Entry 7WGB (electron microscopy, 3.50 A resolution); this record covers chains A and B of the 5 polymer chains in the assembly.

[Chain A]
Name: Spike glycoprotein
From: Severe acute respiratory syndrome coronavirus 2
UniProt: P0DTC2 (SPIKE_SARS2); aligned to UniProt positions 1-1273 over residues 1-1273
Chain sequence (1270 residues; numbered 1 to 1273 plus 10 insertion-coded residues; 13 numbers in that range are skipped by the numbering (no residue carries them; nothing is unmodelled there); the number before each row is that of its first residue; a row labelled like 245A-245J holds insertion residues (245A, then the next letters in order)):
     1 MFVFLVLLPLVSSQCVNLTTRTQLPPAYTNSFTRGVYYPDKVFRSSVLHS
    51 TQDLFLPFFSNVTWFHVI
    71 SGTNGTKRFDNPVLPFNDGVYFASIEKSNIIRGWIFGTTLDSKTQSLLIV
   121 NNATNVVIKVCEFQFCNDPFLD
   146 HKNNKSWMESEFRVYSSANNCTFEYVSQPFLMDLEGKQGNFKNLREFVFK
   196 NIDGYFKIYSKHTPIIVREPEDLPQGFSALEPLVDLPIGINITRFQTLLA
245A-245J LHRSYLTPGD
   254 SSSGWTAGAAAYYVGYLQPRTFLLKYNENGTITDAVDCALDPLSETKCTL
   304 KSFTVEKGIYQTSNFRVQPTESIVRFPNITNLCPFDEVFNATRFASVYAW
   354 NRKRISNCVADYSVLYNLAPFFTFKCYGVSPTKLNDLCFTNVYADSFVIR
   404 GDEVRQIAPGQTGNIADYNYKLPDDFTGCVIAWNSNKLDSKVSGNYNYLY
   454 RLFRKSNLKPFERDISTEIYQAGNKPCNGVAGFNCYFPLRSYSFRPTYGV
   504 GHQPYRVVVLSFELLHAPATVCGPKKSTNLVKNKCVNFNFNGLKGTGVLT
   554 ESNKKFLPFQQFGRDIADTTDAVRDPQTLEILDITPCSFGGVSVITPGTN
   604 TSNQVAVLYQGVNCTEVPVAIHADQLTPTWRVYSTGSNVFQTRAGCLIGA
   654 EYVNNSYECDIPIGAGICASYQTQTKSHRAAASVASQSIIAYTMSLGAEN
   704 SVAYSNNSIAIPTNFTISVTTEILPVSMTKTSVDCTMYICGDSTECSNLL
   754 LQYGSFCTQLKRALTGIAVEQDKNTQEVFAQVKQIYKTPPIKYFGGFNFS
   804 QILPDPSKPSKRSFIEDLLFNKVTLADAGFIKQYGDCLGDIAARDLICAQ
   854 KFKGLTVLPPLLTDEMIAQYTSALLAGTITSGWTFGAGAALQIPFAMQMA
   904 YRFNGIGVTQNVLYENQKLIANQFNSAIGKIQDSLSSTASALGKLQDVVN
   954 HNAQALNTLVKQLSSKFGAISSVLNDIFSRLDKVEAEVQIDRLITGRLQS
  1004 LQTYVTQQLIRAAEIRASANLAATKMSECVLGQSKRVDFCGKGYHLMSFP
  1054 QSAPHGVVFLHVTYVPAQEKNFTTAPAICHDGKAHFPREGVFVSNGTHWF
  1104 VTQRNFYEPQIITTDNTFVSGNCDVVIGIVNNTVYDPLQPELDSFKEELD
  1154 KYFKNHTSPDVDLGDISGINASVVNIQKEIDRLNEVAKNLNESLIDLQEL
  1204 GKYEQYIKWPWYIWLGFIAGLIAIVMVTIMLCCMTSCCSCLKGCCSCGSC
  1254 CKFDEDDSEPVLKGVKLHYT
Not modelled in the structure: 1-13, 71-76, 245A-245J, 677-688, 829-848, 1163-1273
Cystine bridges: Cys15-Cys136, Cys131-Cys166, Cys291-Cys301, Cys336-Cys361, Cys379-Cys432, Cys391-Cys525, Cys480-Cys488, Cys617-Cys649, Cys662-Cys671, Cys738-Cys760, Cys743-Cys749, Cys1032-Cys1043, Cys1082-Cys1126
Covalent attachments: N-acetylglucosamine (NAG) linked to Asn331, Asn343, Asn603, Asn616, Asn709, Asn717, Asn801, Asn1074, Asn1098, Asn1134
Construct notes: variant Val67 (Ala in P0DTC2), Ile95 (Thr in P0DTC2), Asp142 (Gly in P0DTC2), Asp339 (Gly in P0DTC2), Leu371 (Ser in P0DTC2), Pro373 (Ser in P0DTC2), Phe375 (Ser in P0DTC2), Asn417 (Lys in P0DTC2), Lys440 (Asn in P0DTC2), Ser446 (Gly in P0DTC2), Asn477 (Ser in P0DTC2), Lys478 (Thr in P0DTC2), Ala484 (Glu in P0DTC2), Arg493 (Gln in P0DTC2), Ser496 (Gly in P0DTC2), Arg498 (Gln in P0DTC2), Tyr501 (Asn in P0DTC2), His505 (Tyr in P0DTC2), Lys547 (Thr in P0DTC2), Gly614 (Asp in P0DTC2), Tyr655 (His in P0DTC2), Lys679 (Asn in P0DTC2), His681 (Pro in P0DTC2), Ala683 (Arg in P0DTC2), Ala685 (Arg in P0DTC2), Lys764 (Asn in P0DTC2), Tyr796 (Asp in P0DTC2), Lys856 (Asn in P0DTC2), His954 (Gln in P0DTC2), Lys969 (Asn in P0DTC2), Phe981 (Leu in P0DTC2); insertion (211-212); conflict Arg213 (Asn211 in P0DTC2), Glu214 (Leu212 in P0DTC2), Pro215 (Val213 in P0DTC2), Glu216 (Arg214 in P0DTC2)
Residues lining bound ligands:
  - N-acetylglucosamine (NAG; 2-acetamido-2-deoxy-beta-D-glucopyranose), molecule 1: Cys15, Asn17, Asn137
  - N-acetylglucosamine (NAG), molecule 2: Val16, Ser254, Ser255, Ser256

[Chain B]
Name: Spike glycoprotein
From: Severe acute respiratory syndrome coronavirus 2
UniProt: P0DTC2 (SPIKE_SARS2); aligned to UniProt positions 1-1273 over residues 1-1273
Chain sequence (1270 residues; numbered 1 to 1273; 3 numbers in that range are skipped by the numbering (no residue carries them; nothing is unmodelled there); the number before each row is that of its first residue):
     1 MFVFLVLLPLVSSQCVNLTTRTQLPPAYTNSFTRGVYYPDKVFRSSVLHS
    51 TQDLFLPFFSNVTWFHVI
    71 SGTNGTKRFDNPVLPFNDGVYFASIEKSNIIRGWIFGTTLDSKTQSLLIV
   121 NNATNVVIKVCEFQFCNDPFLDHKNNKSWMESEFRVYSSANNCTFEYVSQ
   171 PFLMDLEGKQGNFKNLREFVFKNIDGYFKIYSKHTPIIVREPEDLPQGFS
   221 ALEPLVDLPIGINITRFQTLLA
   244 LHRSYLTPGDSSSGWTAGAAAYYVGYLQPRTFLLKYNENGTITDAVDCAL
   294 DPLSETKCTLKSFTVEKGIYQTSNFRVQPTESIVRFPNITNLCPFDEVFN
   344 ATRFASVYAWNRKRISNCVADYSVLYNLAPFFTFKCYGVSPTKLNDLCFT
   394 NVYADSFVIRGDEVRQIAPGQTGNIADYNYKLPDDFTGCVIAWNSNKLDS
   444 KVSGNYNYLYRLFRKSNLKPFERDISTEIYQAGNKPCNGVAGFNCYFPLR
   494 SYSFRPTYGVGHQPYRVVVLSFELLHAPATVCGPKKSTNLVKNKCVNFNF
   544 NGLKGTGVLTESNKKFLPFQQFGRDIADTTDAVRDPQTLEILDITPCSFG
   594 GVSVITPGTNTSNQVAVLYQGVNCTEVPVAIHADQLTPTWRVYSTGSNVF
   644 QTRAGCLIGAEYVNNSYECDIPIGAGICASYQTQTKSHRAAASVASQSII
   694 AYTMSLGAENSVAYSNNSIAIPTNFTISVTTEILPVSMTKTSVDCTMYIC
   744 GDSTECSNLLLQYGSFCTQLKRALTGIAVEQDKNTQEVFAQVKQIYKTPP
   794 IKYFGGFNFSQILPDPSKPSKRSFIEDLLFNKVTLADAGFIKQYGDCLGD
   844 IAARDLICAQKFKGLTVLPPLLTDEMIAQYTSALLAGTITSGWTFGAGAA
   894 LQIPFAMQMAYRFNGIGVTQNVLYENQKLIANQFNSAIGKIQDSLSSTAS
   944 ALGKLQDVVNHNAQALNTLVKQLSSKFGAISSVLNDIFSRLDKVEAEVQI
   994 DRLITGRLQSLQTYVTQQLIRAAEIRASANLAATKMSECVLGQSKRVDFC
  1044 GKGYHLMSFPQSAPHGVVFLHVTYVPAQEKNFTTAPAICHDGKAHFPREG
  1094 VFVSNGTHWFVTQRNFYEPQIITTDNTFVSGNCDVVIGIVNNTVYDPLQP
  1144 ELDSFKEELDKYFKNHTSPDVDLGDISGINASVVNIQKEIDRLNEVAKNL
  1194 NESLIDLQELGKYEQYIKWPWYIWLGFIAGLIAIVMVTIMLCCMTSCCSC
  1244 LKGCCSCGSCCKFDEDDSEPVLKGVKLHYT
Not modelled in the structure: 1-13, 71-76, 244-253, 677-688, 829-848, 1163-1273
Cystine bridges: Cys15-Cys136, Cys131-Cys163, Cys291-Cys301, Cys336-Cys361, Cys379-Cys432, Cys391-Cys525, Cys480-Cys488, Cys617-Cys649, Cys662-Cys671, Cys738-Cys760, Cys743-Cys749, Cys1032-Cys1043, Cys1082-Cys1126
Covalent attachments: N-acetylglucosamine (NAG) linked to Asn61, Asn122, Asn145, Asn331, Asn603, Asn616, Asn657, Asn709, Asn717, Asn801, Asn1098, Asn1134
Construct notes: variant Val67 (Ala in P0DTC2), Ile95 (Thr in P0DTC2), Asp142 (Gly in P0DTC2), Asp339 (Gly in P0DTC2), Leu371 (Ser in P0DTC2), Pro373 (Ser in P0DTC2), Phe375 (Ser in P0DTC2), Asn417 (Lys in P0DTC2), Lys440 (Asn in P0DTC2), Ser446 (Gly in P0DTC2), Asn477 (Ser in P0DTC2), Lys478 (Thr in P0DTC2), Ala484 (Glu in P0DTC2), Arg493 (Gln in P0DTC2), Ser496 (Gly in P0DTC2), Arg498 (Gln in P0DTC2), Tyr501 (Asn in P0DTC2), His505 (Tyr in P0DTC2), Lys547 (Thr in P0DTC2), Gly614 (Asp in P0DTC2), Tyr655 (His in P0DTC2), Lys679 (Asn in P0DTC2), His681 (Pro in P0DTC2), Ala683 (Arg in P0DTC2), Ala685 (Arg in P0DTC2), Lys764 (Asn in P0DTC2), Tyr796 (Asp in P0DTC2), Lys856 (Asn in P0DTC2), His954 (Gln in P0DTC2), Lys969 (Asn in P0DTC2), Phe981 (Leu in P0DTC2); insertion (208-209); conflict Arg210 (Asn211 in P0DTC2), Glu211 (Leu212 in P0DTC2), Pro212 (Val213 in P0DTC2), Glu213 (Arg214 in P0DTC2)
Residues lining bound ligands:
  - N-acetylglucosamine (NAG; 2-acetamido-2-deoxy-beta-D-glucopyranose), molecule 1: Cys15, Asn17, Cys136, Asn137, Arg155
  - N-acetylglucosamine (NAG), molecule 2: Tyr380, Gly381, Ala411, Pro412, Asp428, Phe429, Thr430, Gly431

[Interface between chain A and chain B]
Residue-residue contacts (98; chain A residue first):
  Lys41(A) with Phe562(B); Phe565(B)
  Val42(A) with Gln563(B), hydrogen bond (backbone-side chain)
  Phe43(A) with Lys558(B); Phe559(B), hydrophobic; Gln563(B); Phe565(B); Gly566(B); Arg567(B), hydrogen bond (backbone-backbone)
  Val47(A) with Ile569(B), hydrophobic
  Phe168(A) with Asn360(B)
  Tyr200(A) with Pro521(B)
  Glu226(A) with Phe562(B)
  Pro227(A) with Phe562(B), hydrophobic
  Pro232(A) with Pro521(B)
  Asn282(A) with Lys558(B)
  Gly283(A) with Leu560(B); Gln563(B)
  Gly413(A) with Asp985(B)
  Asp427(A) with Lys986(B), salt bridge; Val987(B)
  Asp428(A) with Lys986(B)
  Asp737(A) with Asn317(B), hydrogen bond
  Asp745(A) with Arg319(B)
  Gln755(A) with Ser968(B), hydrogen bond (backbone-side chain); Phe970(B); Gly971(B), hydrogen bond (side chain-backbone)
  Tyr756(A) with Ser968(B), hydrogen bond (backbone-side chain); Phe970(B); Gly971(B)
  Phe759(A) with Gln965(B)
  Gln784(A) with Lys1045(B)
  Lys786(A) with Leu699(B); Gly700(B)
  Gln787(A) with Ala701(B); Asn703(B)
  Ile788(A) with Ala701(B), hydrogen bond (backbone-backbone); Glu702(B); Asn703(B), hydrogen bond (backbone-backbone)
  Tyr789(A) with Asn703(B); Val705(B), hydrophobic
  Lys790(A) with Glu702(B); Asn703(B), hydrogen bond (backbone-backbone); Ser704(B)
  Pro792(A) with Val705(B); Tyr707(B), hydrophobic
  Tyr796(A) with Tyr707(B)
  Phe797(A) with Tyr707(B), hydrophobic
  Phe855(A) with Phe592(B)
  Gly857(A) with Phe592(B)
  Pro863(A) with Ala668(B), hydrogen bond (backbone-backbone)
  Leu864(A) with Ala668(B); Gly669(B), hydrogen bond (backbone-backbone)
  Thr866(A) with Ala668(B); Gly669(B)
  Met869(A) with Leu699(B), hydrophobic
  Gln872(A) with Leu699(B)
  Tyr873(A) with Leu699(B)
  Thr883(A) with Tyr707(B)
  Gly889(A) with Lys1045(B)
  Ala890(A) with Gly1046(B); Tyr1047(B), hydrophobic
  Leu894(A) with Ala713(B), hydrophobic; Pro715(B); Glu1072(B)
  Gln895(A) with Val705(B); Ser711(B), hydrogen bond; Ile712(B); Ala713(B)
  Ile896(A) with Tyr707(B); Ile712(B), hydrophobic
  Pro897(A) with Tyr707(B), hydrophobic; Asn709(B); Ser711(B)
  Met900(A) with Val1094(B), hydrophobic
  Tyr904(A) with Gly1093(B), hydrogen bond (side chain-backbone); Val1094(B); Arg1107(B), hydrogen bond
  Asn907(A) with Arg1107(B)
  Gln913(A) with Pro1090(B)
  Asn914(A) with Phe1089(B); Ser1123(B), hydrogen bond
  Tyr917(A) with Pro1079(B); Phe1089(B), hydrophobic; Val1129(B), hydrophobic
  Gln920(A) with Ile1130(B)
  Ile1013(A) with Ile1013(B), hydrophobic
  Thr1027(A) with Arg1039(B)
  Ser1030(A) with Val1040(B)
  Glu1031(A) with Arg1039(B), salt bridge; Val1040(B)
  Glu1144(A) with Leu1141(B)
  Phe1148(A) with Lys1149(B)
  Leu1152(A) with Lys1149(B); Leu1152(B), hydrophobic; Phe1156(B), hydrophobic
  Phe1156(A) with Phe1156(B), hydrophobic
  His1159(A) with His1159(B)
Also at the interface, not in a pair above, chain A (82 interface residues in all): Tyr38, Arg44, Ile233, Thr284, Gln414, Met740, Gly757, Ser758, Lys764, Lys856, Pro862, Trp886, Gly891, Ala892, Ala893, Phe898, Thr912, Glu918, Asn960, Val963, Leu1034, Arg1039, Lys1149
Also at the interface, not in a pair above, chain B (80 interface residues in all): Gln314, Gln564, Ala570, Thr572, Pro589, Ala647, Pro665, Gly667, Cys671, Met697, Ala706, Ser708, Asn710, Lys969, Gln1002, Asp1041, Val1068, Pro1069, Asn1074, Thr1077, Phe1121, Val1128, Leu1145

[Summary]
The interface between chain A and chain B involves 82 residues on one side and 80 on the other; the contacts
include 15 hydrogen bonds and 2 salt bridges. Polar contacts include Asp427(A)-Lys986(B),
Glu1031(A)-Arg1039(B) and Val42(A)-Gln563(B). Ligands of chain A: N-acetylglucosamine. Chain B binds
N-acetylglucosamine.
Chain A and chain B are both Spike glycoprotein (Severe acute respiratory syndrome coronavirus 2); the
structure, Neutral Omicron Spike Trimer in complex with ACE2, was determined by electron microscopy, deposited
together with 7WG7, 7WG8, 7WG9, 7WGC and 7WG6.
